PDB entry 7LHD | electron microscopy, 4.60 A resolution (low resolution: residue-level contacts below are approximate; hydrogen-bond / salt-bridge calls are withheld) | chains A and FC of the 182 polymer chains in the assembly

Chain A:
Molecule: Genomic RNA
Source organism: Escherichia virus Qbeta
Sequence (4217 nucleotides; each row starts with the number of its first residue):
     1 GGGGACCCCC UUUAGGGGGU CACCUCACAC AGCAGUACUU CACUGAGUAU AAGAGGACAU
    61 AUGCCUAAAU UACCGCGUGG UCUGCGUUUC GGAGCCGAUA AUGAAAUUCU UAAUGAUUUU
   121 CAGGAGCUCU GGUUUCCAGA CCUCUUUAUC GAAUCUUCCG ACACGCAUCC GUGGUACACA
   181 CUGAAGGGUC GUGUGUUGAA CGCCCACCUU GAUGAUCGUC UACCUAAUGU AGGCGGUCGC
   241 CAGGUAAGGC GCACUCCACA UCGCGUCACC GUUCCGAUUG CCUCUUCAGG CCUUCGUCCG
   301 GUAACAACCG UUCAGUAUGA UCCCGCAGCA CUAUCGUUCU UAUUGAACGC UCGUGUUGAC
   361 UGGGAUUUCG GUAAUGGCGA UAGUGCGAAC CUUGUCAUUA AUGACUUUCU GUUUCGCACC
   421 UUUGCACCUA AGGAGUUUGA UUUUUCGAAC UCCUUAGUUC CUCGUUAUAC UCAGGCCUUC
   481 UCCGCGUUUA AUGCCAAGUA UGGCACUAUG AUCGGCGAAG GGCUCGAGAC UAUAAAAUAU
   541 CUCGGGCUUU UACUGCGCAG ACUGCGUGAG GGUUACCGCG CUGUUAAGCG UGGCGAUUUA
   601 CGUGCUCUUC GUAGGGUUAU CCAGUCCUAC CAUAAUGGUA AGUGGAAACC GGCUACUGCU
   661 GGUAAUCUCU GGCUUGAAUU UCGUUAUGGC CUUAUGCCUC UCUUUUAUGA CAUCAGAGAU
   721 GUCAUGUUAG ACUGGCAGAA CCGUCAUGAU AAGAUUCAAC GCCUCCUUCG GUUUUCUGUU
   781 GGUCACGGCG AGGAUUACGU UGUCGAAUUC GACAAUCUGU ACCCUGCCGU UGCUUACUUU
   841 AAACUGAAAG GGGAGAUUAC ACUCGAACGC CGUCAUCGUC AUGGCAUAUC UUACGCUAAC
   901 CGCGAAGGAU AUGCUGUUUU CGACAACGGU UCCCUUCGGC CUGUGUCCGA UUGGAAGGAG
   961 CUUGCCACUG CAUUCAUCAA UCCGCAUGAA GUUGCUUGGG AGUUAACUCC CUACAGCUUC
  1021 GUUGUUGAUU GGUUCUUGAA UGUUGGUGAC AUACUUGCUC AACAAGGUCA GCUAUAUCAU
  1081 AAUAUCGAUA UUGUAGACGG CUUUGACAGA CGUGACAUCC GGCUCAAAUC UUUCACCAUA
  1141 AAAGGUGAAC GAAAUGGGCG GCCUGUUAAC GUUUCUGCUA GCCUGUCUGC UGUCGAUUUA
  1201 UUUUACAGCC GACUCCAUAC GAGCAAUCUU CCGUUCGCUA CACUAGAUCU UGAUACCACC
  1261 UUUAGUUCGU UUAAACACGU UCUUGAUAGU AUCUUUUUAU UAACCCAACG CGUAAAGCGU
  1321 UGAAACUUUG GGUCAAUUUG AUCAUGGCAA AAUUAGAGAC UGUUACUUUA GGUAACAUCG
  1381 GGAAAGAUGG AAAACAAACU CUGGUCCUCA AUCCGCGUGG GGUAAAUCCC ACUAACGGCG
  1441 UUGCCUCGCU UUCACAAGCG GGUGCAGUUC CUGCGCUGGA GAAGCGUGUU ACCGUUUCGG
  1501 UAUCUCAGCC UUCUCGCAAU CGUAAGAACU ACAAGGUCCA GGUUAAGAUC CAGAACCCGA
  1561 CCGCUUGCAC UGCAAACGGU UCUUGUGACC CAUCCGUUAC UCGCCAGGCA UAUGCUGACG
  1621 UGACCUUUUC GUUCACGCAG UAUAGUACCG AUGAGGAACG AGCUUUUGUU CGUACAGAGC
  1681 UUGCUGCUCU GCUCGCUAGU CCUCUGCUGA UCGAUGCUAU UGAUCAGCUG AACCCAGCGU
  1741 AUUGAACACU GCUCAUUGCC GGUGGUGGCU CAGGGUCAAA ACCCGAUCCG GUUAUUCCGG
  1801 AUCCACCGAU UGAUCCGCCG CCAGGGACAG GUAAGUAUAC CUGUCCCUUC GCAAUUUGGU
  1861 CCCUAGAGGA GGUUUACGAG CCUCCUACUA AGAACCGACC GUGGCCUAUC UAUAAUGCUG
  1921 UUGAACUCCA GCCUCGCGAA UUUGAUGUUG CCCUCAAAGA UCUUUUGGGC AAUACAAAGU
  1981 GGCGUGAUUG GGAUUCUCGG CUUAGUUAUA CCACGUUCCG CGGUUGCCGU GGCAAUGGUU
  2041 AUAUUGACCU UGAUGCGACU UAUCUUGCUA CUGAUCAGGC UAUGCGUGAU CAGAAGUAUG
  2101 AUAUUCGCGA GGGCAAGAAA CCUGGUGCUU UCGGUAACAU UGAGCGAUUC AUUUAUCUUA
  2161 AGUCGAUAAA UGCUUAUUGC UCUCUUAGCG AUAUUGCGGC CUAUCACGCC GAUGGCGUGA
  2221 UAGUUGGCUU UUGGCGCGAU CCAUCCAGCG GUGGUGCCAU ACCGUUUGAC UUCACUAAGU
  2281 UUGAUAAGAC UAAAUGUCCU AUUCAAGCCG UGAUAGUCGU UCCUCGUGCU UAGUAACUAA
  2341 GGAUGAAAUG CAUGUCUAAG ACAGCAUCUU CGCGUAACUC UCUCAGCGCA CAAUUGCGCC
  2401 GAGCCGCGAA CACAAGAAUU GAGGUUGAAG GUAACCUCGC ACUUUCCAUU GCCAACGAUU
  2461 UACUGUUGGC CUAUGGUCAG UCGCCAUUUA ACUCUGAGGC UGAGUGUAUU UCAUUCAGCC
  2521 CGAGAUUCGA CGGGACCCCG GAUGACUUUA GGAUAAAUUA UCUUAAAGCC GAGAUCAUGU
  2581 CGAAGUAUGA CGACUUCAGC CUAGGUAUUG AUACCGAAGC UGUUGCCUGG GAGAAGUUCC
  2641 UGGCAGCAGA GGCUGAAUGU GCUUUAACGA ACGCUCGUCU CUAUAGGCCU GACUACAGUG
  2701 AGGAUUUCAA UUUCUCACUG GGCGAGUCAU GUAUACACAU GGCUCGUAGA AAAAUAGCCA
  2761 AGCUAAUAGG AGAUGUUCCG UCCGUUGAGG GUAUGUUGCG UCACUGCCGA UUUUCUGGCG
  2821 GUGCUACAAC AACGAAUAAC CGUUCGUACG GUCAUCCGUC CUUCAAGUUU GCGCUUCCGC
  2881 AAGCGUGUAC GCCUCGGGCU UUGAAGUAUG UUUUAGCUCU CAGAGCUUCU ACACAUUUCG
  2941 AUAUCAGAAU UUCUGAUAUU AGCCCUUUUA AUAAAGCAGU UACUGUACCU AAGAACAGUA
  3001 AGACAGAUCG UUGUAUUGCU AUCGAACCUG GUUGGAAUAU GUUUUUCCAA CUGGGUAUCG
  3061 GUGGCAUUCU ACGCGAUCGG UUGCGUUGCU GGGGUAUCGA UCUGAAUGAU CAGACGAUAA
  3121 AUCAGCGCCG CGCUCACGAA GGCUCCGUUA CUAAUAACUU AGCAACGGUU GAUCUCUCAG
  3181 CGGCAAGCGA UUCUAUAUCU CUUGCCCUCU GUGAGCUCUU AUUGCCCCCA GGCUGGUUUG
  3241 AGGUUCUUAU GGACCUCAGA UCACCUAAGG GGCGAUUGCC UGACGGUAGU GUUGUUACCU
  3301 ACGAGAAGAU UUCUUCUAUG GGUAACGGUU ACACAUUCGA GCUCGAGUCG CUUAUUUUUG
  3361 CUUCUCUCGC UCGUUCCGUU UGUGAGAUAC UGGACUUAGA CUCGUCUGAG GUCACUGUUU
  3421 ACGGAGACGA UAUUAUUUUA CCGUCCUGUG CAGUCCCUGC CCUCCGGGAA GUUUUUAAGU
  3481 AUGUUGGUUU UACGACCAAU ACUAAAAAGA CUUUUUCCGA GGGGCCGUUC AGAGAGUCGU
  3541 GCGGCAAGCA CUACUAUUCU GGCGUAGAUG UUACUCCCUU UUACAUACGU CACCGUAUAG
  3601 UGAGUCCUGC CGAUUUAAUA CUGGUUUUGA AUAACCUAUA UCGGUGGGCC ACAAUUGACG
  3661 GCGUAUGGGA UCCUAGGGCC CAUUCUGUGU ACCUCAAGUA UCGUAAGUUG CUGCCUAAAC
  3721 AGCUGCAACG UAAUACUAUA CCUGAUGGUU ACGGUGAUGG UGCCCUCGUC GGAUCGGUCC
  3781 UAAUCAAUCC UUUCGCGAAA AACCGCGGGU GGAUCCGGUA CGUACCGGUG AUUACGGACC
  3841 AUACAAGGGA CCGAGAGCGC GCUGAGUUGG GGUCGUAUCU CUACGACCUC UUCUCGCGUU
  3901 GUCUCUCGGA AAGUAACGAU GGGUUGCCUC UUAGGGGUCC AUCGGGUUGC GAUUCUGCGG
  3961 AUCUAUUUGC CAUCGAUCAG CUUAUCUGUA GGAGUAAUCC UACGAAGAUA AGCAGGUCUA
  4021 CCGGCAAAUU CGAUAUACAG UAUAUCGCGU GCAGUAGCCG UGUUCUGGCA CCCUACGGGG
  4081 UCUUCCAGGG CACGAAGGUU GCGUCUCUAC ACGAGGCGUA ACCUGGGAGG GCGCCAAUAU
  4141 GGCGCCUAAU UGUGAAUAAA UUAUCACAAU UACUCUUACG AGUGAGAGGG GGAUCUGCUU
  4201 UGCCCUCUCU CCUCCCA
Reported in the primary citation:
  - contacts within the chain: G2749-U2811

Chain FC:
Name: Capsid protein
Source organism: Escherichia phage Qbeta
Reference sequence: P03615 (CAPSD_BPQBE); residues 0-132 here correspond to UniProt positions 1-133 (UniProt number = residue number + 1)
Sequence (133 residues; each row starts with the number of its first residue; numbering starts at 0):
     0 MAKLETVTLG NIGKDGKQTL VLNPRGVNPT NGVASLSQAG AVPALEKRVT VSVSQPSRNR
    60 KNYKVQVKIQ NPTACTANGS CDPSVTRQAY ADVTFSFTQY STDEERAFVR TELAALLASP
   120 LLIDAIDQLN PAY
Not modelled in the structure: 0
UniProt features mapped onto this chain:
  - site: Tyr89 (RNA-binding)

Interface between chain A and chain FC:
Residue-residue contacts (31; chain A residue first):
  C3591(A) - Lys60(FC)
  C3591(A) - Gln98(FC)
  C3591(A) - Tyr99(FC)
  A3592(A) - Lys60(FC)
  A3592(A) - Thr97(FC)
  A3592(A) - Gln98(FC)
  A3592(A) - Tyr99(FC)
  C3593(A) - Lys60(FC)
  C3593(A) - Thr97(FC)
  C3594(A) - Arg57(FC)
  G3595(A) - Arg57(FC)
  G3595(A) - Asn58(FC)
  G3595(A) - Arg59(FC)
  U3596(A) - Asn58(FC)
  A3603(A) - Lys67(FC)
  G3604(A) - Tyr89(FC)
  U3605(A) - Tyr89(FC)
  A3651(A) - Gln65(FC)
  A3651(A) - Lys67(FC)
  C3652(A) - Asn30(FC)
  C3652(A) - Ser53(FC)
  C3652(A) - Lys63(FC)
  C3652(A) - Gln65(FC)
  A3653(A) - Ser53(FC)
  A3653(A) - Gln54(FC)
  A3654(A) - Asn58(FC)
  U3655(A) - Arg57(FC)
  U3655(A) - Asn58(FC)
  U3656(A) - Arg57(FC)
  U3656(A) - Asn58(FC)
  G3657(A) - Arg57(FC)
Other interface residues (no listed pair), chain A (18 interface residues in all): A3597, U3601
Other interface residues (no listed pair), chain FC (17 interface residues in all): Thr29, Gln87, Asp91

Overview:
The interface between chain A and chain FC involves 18 residues on one side and 17 on the other. From the
paper: contacts within the chain involving G2749(A) and U2811(A).
Here chain A is Genomic RNA (Escherichia virus Qbeta) and chain FC is Capsid protein (Escherichia phage
Qbeta). Entry 7LHD (The complete model of phage Qbeta virion) was determined by electron microscopy together
with 7LGE, 7LGF, 7LGG and 7LGH from the same study.
